6HVT - chains O and P of the 28 polymer chains in the assembly; structure by X-ray diffraction, 2.90 A resolution.

Chain O:
Molecule: Proteasome subunit alpha type-2
Source organism: Saccharomyces cerevisiae (strain ATCC 204508 / S288c)
Notes: EC 3.4.25.1
UniProt: P23639 (PSA2_YEAST); numbering as in UniProt (aligned over 1-250)
Chain sequence (250 residues; numbered 1 to 250; the number before each row is that of its first residue):
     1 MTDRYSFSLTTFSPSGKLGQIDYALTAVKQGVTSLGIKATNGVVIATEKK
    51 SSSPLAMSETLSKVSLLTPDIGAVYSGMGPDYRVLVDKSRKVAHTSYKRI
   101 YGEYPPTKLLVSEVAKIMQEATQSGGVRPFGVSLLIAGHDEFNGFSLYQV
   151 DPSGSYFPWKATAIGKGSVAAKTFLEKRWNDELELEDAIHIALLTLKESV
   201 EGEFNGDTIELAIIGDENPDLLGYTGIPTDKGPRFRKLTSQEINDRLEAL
Curated features (UniProtKB/Swiss-Prot):
  - cross-link: Lys-108 (Glycyl lysine isopeptide (Lys-Gly) (interchain with G-Cter in ubiquitin))

Chain P:
Molecule: Proteasome subunit alpha type-3
Source organism: Saccharomyces cerevisiae (strain ATCC 204508 / S288c)
Notes: EC 3.4.25.1
UniProt: P23638 (PSA3_YEAST); residues 0-257 here correspond to UniProt positions 1-258 (UniProt number = residue number + 1)
Chain sequence (258 residues; each row starts with the number of its first residue; numbering starts at 0):
     0 MGSRRYDSRTTIFSPEGRLYQVEYALESISHAGTAIGIMASDGIVLAAER
    50 KVTSTLLEQDTSTEKLYKLNDKIAVAVAGLTADAEILINTARIHAQNYLK
   100 TYNEDIPVEILVRRLSDIKQGYTQHGGLRPFGVSFIYAGYDDRYGYQLYT
   150 SNPSGNYTGWKAISVGANTSAAQTLLQMDYKDDMKVDDAIELALKTLSKT
   200 TDSSALTYDRLEFATIRKGANDGEVYQKIFKPQEIKDILVKTGITKKDED
   250 EEADEDMK
Not modelled in the structure: 0, 245-257
Curated features (UniProtKB/Swiss-Prot):
  - cross-link (Glycyl lysine isopeptide (Lys-Gly)): Lys-99 (interchain with G-Cter in ubiquitin), Lys-198 (interchain with G-Cter in ubiquitin), Lys-230 (interchain with G-Cter in ubiquitin)

Interface between chain O and chain P:
Pairs across the interface (64):
  Arg-4(O) with Ser-2(P), hydrogen bond (backbone-side chain)
  Tyr-5(O) with Ser-2(P); Tyr-5(P)
  Ser-6(O) with Gly-125(P); Leu-127(P)
  Phe-7(O) with Ser-2(P); Tyr-5(P); Asp-6(P); Gly-126(P)
  Ser-8(O) with Gly-126(P), hydrogen bond (backbone-backbone); Leu-127(P); Arg-128(P), hydrogen bond (side chain-backbone)
  Thr-10(O) with Arg-128(P)
  Thr-11(O) with Ser-7(P); Thr-9(P); Gln-20(P)
  Phe-12(O) with Gln-20(P); Tyr-23(P); Ala-24(P), hydrophobic; Ser-27(P); Arg-128(P); Pro-129(P); Gly-131(P)
  Ser-13(O) with Tyr-23(P)
  Pro-14(O) with Tyr-23(P), hydrophobic; Glu-26(P)
  Ser-15(O) with Glu-26(P)
  Gly-16(O) with Tyr-23(P); Glu-26(P); Ser-27(P), hydrogen bond (backbone-side chain)
  Leu-18(O) with Leu-79(P), hydrophobic; Arg-128(P)
  Lys-38(O) with Glu-57(P), salt bridge
  Ser-112(O) with Glu-84(P)
  Lys-116(O) with Ile-85(P)
  Gln-119(O) with Ala-81(P); Asp-82(P), hydrogen bond; Ile-85(P); Arg-128(P)
  Thr-122(O) with Arg-128(P), hydrogen bond (backbone-side chain)
  Gln-123(O) with Tyr-121(P); Leu-127(P); Arg-128(P), hydrogen bond (side chain-backbone); Pro-129(P); Phe-130(P)
  Gly-125(O) with Leu-127(P)
  Ser-153(O) with Ala-81(P)
  Gly-154(O) with Ala-81(P)
  Ser-155(O) with Ala-81(P)
  Tyr-156(O) with Glu-84(P), hydrogen bond
  Phe-157(O) with Leu-56(P), hydrophobic
  Pro-158(O) with Leu-56(P); Glu-57(P), hydrogen bond (backbone-backbone); Thr-60(P); Ser-61(P)
  Trp-159(O) with Ser-53(P); Leu-55(P); Leu-56(P)
  Lys-160(O) with Thr-54(P), hydrogen bond (side chain-backbone); Leu-55(P), hydrogen bond (backbone-backbone); Glu-57(P)
  Ala-161(O) with Leu-55(P)
  Glu-176(O) with Thr-54(P); Leu-55(P)
Also at the interface, not in a pair above, chain O (35 interface residues in all): Ser-124, Tyr-148, Lys-172, Leu-175, Trp-179
Also at the interface, not in a pair above, chain P (32 interface residues in all): His-30, Thr-80

Overview:
35 residues of chain O face 32 of chain P across their interface; the contacts include 11 hydrogen bonds and 1
salt bridge. Polar pairs include Lys-38(O)/Glu-57(P), Arg-4(O)/Ser-2(P) and Ser-8(O)/Arg-128(P).
Chain O is Proteasome subunit alpha type-2 and chain P is Proteasome subunit alpha type-3, both from
Saccharomyces cerevisiae (strain ATCC 204508 / S288c); the structure, Yeast 20S proteasome with human beta2i
(1-53) in complex with 20, was determined by X-ray diffraction, deposited together with 6HTB, 6HTC, 6HTD,
6HTP, 6HTR, 6HUB and 30 further entries.
